6T9T - chain A; structure by X-ray diffraction, 1.69 A resolution.

Chain A:
Protein: Suppressor of tumorigenicity 14 protein
From: Homo sapiens
Notes: EC 3.4.21.109
UniProt: Q9Y5Y6 (ST14_HUMAN); the construct lacks a stretch of the UniProt sequence and is renumbered around it, so the offset changes along the chain: 16-60 = UniProt 615-659; 61-77 = UniProt 669-685; 78-148 = UniProt 687-757; 150-184 = UniProt 758-792; 4 more segments
Chain sequence (241 residues; row label = number of the first residue in the row; note: 3 numbers in that range are skipped by the numbering (no residue carries them; nothing is unmodelled there); a row labelled like 60A-60I holds insertion residues (60A, then the next letters in order)):
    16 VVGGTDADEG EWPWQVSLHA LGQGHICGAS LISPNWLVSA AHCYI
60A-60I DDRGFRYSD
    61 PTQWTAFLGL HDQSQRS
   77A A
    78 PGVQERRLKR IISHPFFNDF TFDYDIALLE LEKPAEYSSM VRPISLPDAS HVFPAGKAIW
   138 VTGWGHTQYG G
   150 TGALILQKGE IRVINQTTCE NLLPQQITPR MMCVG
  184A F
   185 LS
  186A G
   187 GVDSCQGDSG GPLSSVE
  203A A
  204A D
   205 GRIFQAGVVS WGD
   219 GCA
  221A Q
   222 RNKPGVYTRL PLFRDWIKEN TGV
Not modelled in the structure: 203A
Differences from the reference sequence: engineered mutation Ser122 (Cys731 in Q9Y5Y6)
Disulfides: Cys42-Cys58, Cys168-Cys182, Cys191-Cys220
Small-molecule neighbours: MXH (1-tert-butyl-3-[1-[(2S)-3-(3-carbamimidoylphenyl)-2-[[3-[3-fluoranyl-4-(hydroxymethyl)phenyl]phenyl]sulfonylamino ]propanoyl]piperidin-4-yl]urea): His57, Ile60, Asp60B, Asp96, Phe97, Thr98, Phe99, Tyr146, Gln175, Asp189, Ser190, Cys191, Gln192, Ser195, Val213, Ser214, Trp215, Gly216, Asp217, Gly219, Cys220, Gly226, Val227
UniProt features mapped onto this chain:
  - active site (Charge relay system): His57, Asp102, Ser195
  - glycosylation: Asn164 (N-linked (GlcNAc...) asparagine)

Summary:
Ligands of chain A: compound MXH. Curated annotation (UniProt) lists 3 active-site residues.
Chain A is Suppressor of tumorigenicity 14 protein (Homo sapiens); the structure, Matriptase in complex with
the synthetic inhibitor
(S)-3-(3-(4-(3-(tert-butyl)ureido)piperidin-1-yl)-2-((3'-fluoro-4'-(hydroxymethyl)-[1,1'-biphenyl])-3-sulfonamido)-3-oxopropyl)benzimidamide
(MI-1904), was determined by X-ray diffraction together with 6T89, 6T9U and 6T9V from the same study.
